PDB entry 3IYB | electron microscopy, 10.00 A resolution (very low resolution: no residue pairs are listed; an interface is given only as per-side residue counts) | chains 3 and 4 of the 5 polymer chains in the assembly

[Chain 3]
Protein: Precursor polyprotein
From: Human poliovirus 1
Reference sequence: Q9E912 (Q9E912_9ENTO); residues 1-231 here correspond to UniProt positions 342-572 (UniProt number = residue number + 341)
Sequence (231 residues; row label = number of the first residue in the row):
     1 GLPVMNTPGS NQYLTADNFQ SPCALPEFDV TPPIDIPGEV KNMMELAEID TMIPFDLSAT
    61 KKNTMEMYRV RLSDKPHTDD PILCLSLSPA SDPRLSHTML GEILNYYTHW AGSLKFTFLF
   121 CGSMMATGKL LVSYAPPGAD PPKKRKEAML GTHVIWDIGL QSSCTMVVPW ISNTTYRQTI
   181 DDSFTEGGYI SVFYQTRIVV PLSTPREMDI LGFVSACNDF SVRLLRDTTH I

[Chain 4]
Protein: Genome polyprotein
From: Human poliovirus 1 Mahoney
Notes: EC 3.4.22.29, 3.6.1.15, 3.4.22.28, 2.7.7.48
Reference sequence: P03300 (POLG_POL1M); residues 97-341 here = UniProt positions 97-341
Sequence (245 residues; numbered 97 to 341; the number before each row is that of its first residue):
    97 AANSVVAYGR WPEYLRDSEA NPVDQPTEPD VAACRFYTLD TVSWTKESRG WWWKLPDALR
   157 DMGLFGQNMY YHYLGRSGYT VHVQCNASKF HQGALGVFAV PEMCLAGDSN TTTMHTSYQN
   217 ANPGEKGGTF TGTFTPDNNQ TSPARRFCPV DYLLGNGTLL GNAFVFPHQI INLRTNNCAT
   277 LVLPYVNSLS IDSMVKHNNW GIAILPLAPL NFASESSPEI PITLTIAPMC CEFNGLRNIT
   337 LPRLQ
Not modelled in the structure: 114-126
UniProt features mapped onto this chain:
  - site: Q341 (Cleavage)

[Interface between chain 3 and chain 4]
At this resolution (10 A) residue pairs are not listed: 8 residues of chain 3 and 8 of chain 4 lie at the interface.

[Overview]
The chain 3/chain 4 interface involves 8 residues from each chain.
Here chain 3 is Precursor polyprotein (Human poliovirus 1) and chain 4 is Genome polyprotein (Human poliovirus
1 Mahoney). Entry 3IYB (Poliovirus early RNA-release intermediate) was determined by electron microscopy (same
publication as 3IYC).
